9OGT - chains A and C of the 18 polymer chains in the assembly; structure by electron microscopy, 3.00 A resolution.

Chain A (and C):
Molecule: HIV-1 Envelope Glycoprotein BG505 SOSIP.664 gp120
Source organism: Human immunodeficiency virus 1
Notes: chain C of this document is another copy of the same molecule, construct and numbering; everything in this record applies to it too
UniProt: Q2N0S6 (Q2N0S6_9HIV1); the construct lacks a stretch of the UniProt sequence and is renumbered around it, so the offset changes along the chain: 31-138 = UniProt 30-137; 147-185 = UniProt 138-176; 187-309 = UniProt 186-308; 312-323 = UniProt 309-320; 2 more segments
Chain sequence (516 residues; row label = number of the first residue in the row; note: 12 numbers in that range are skipped by the numbering (no residue carries them; nothing is unmodelled there); a row labelled like 185A-185I holds insertion residues (185A, then the next letters in order); numbers below 1 keep their minus sign (Met-4 is residue -4)):
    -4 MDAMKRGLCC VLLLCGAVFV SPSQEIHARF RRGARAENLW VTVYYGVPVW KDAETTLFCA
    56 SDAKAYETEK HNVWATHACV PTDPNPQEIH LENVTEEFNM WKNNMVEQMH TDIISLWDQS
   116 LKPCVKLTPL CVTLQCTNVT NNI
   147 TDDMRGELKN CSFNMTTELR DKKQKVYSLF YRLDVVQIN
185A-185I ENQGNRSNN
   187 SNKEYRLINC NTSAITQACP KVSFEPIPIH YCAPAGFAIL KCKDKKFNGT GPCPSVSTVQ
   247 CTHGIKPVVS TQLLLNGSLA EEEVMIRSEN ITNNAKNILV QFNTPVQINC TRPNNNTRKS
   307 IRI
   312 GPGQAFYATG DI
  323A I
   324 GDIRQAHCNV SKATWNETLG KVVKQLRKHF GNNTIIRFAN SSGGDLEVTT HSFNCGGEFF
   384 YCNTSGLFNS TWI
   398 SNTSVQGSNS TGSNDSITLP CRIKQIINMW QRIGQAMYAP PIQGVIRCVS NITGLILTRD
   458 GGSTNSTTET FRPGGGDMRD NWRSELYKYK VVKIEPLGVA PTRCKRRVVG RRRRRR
Not modelled in the structure: -4 to 34, 58-65, 147-149, 185A-185I, 398-411, 459-463, 504-513
Differences from the reference sequence: expression tag (-4 to 30, 509-513); engineered mutation Asn332 (Thr330 in Q2N0S6), Cys501 (Ala498 in Q2N0S6)
Disulfide bonds: Cys54-Cys74, Cys119-Cys205, Cys126-Cys196, Cys131-Cys157, Cys218-Cys247, Cys228-Cys239, Cys296-Cys331, Cys378-Cys445, Cys385-Cys418
Covalently attached groups: N-acetylglucosamine (NAG) linked to Asn88, Asn133, Asn156, Asn160, Asn197, Asn234, Asn262, Asn276, Asn295, Asn301, Asn339, Asn363, Asn386, Asn392, Asn448; glycan linked to Asn137, Asn332

How chain A and chain C interact:
Pairs across the interface - 22 pairs, chain A then chain C:
  Glu164(A) - Cys126(C)
  Glu164(A) - Cys196(C)
  Leu165(A) - Cys126(C)
  Leu165(A) - Val127(C)
  Leu165(A) - Thr128(C)
  Leu165(A) - Ile184(C)  hydrophobic
  Leu165(A) - Arg192(C)
  Arg166(A) - Pro124(C)  hydrogen bond (side chain-backbone)
  Arg166(A) - Cys126(C)  hydrogen bond (backbone-backbone)
  Arg166(A) - Val127(C)
  Arg166(A) - Asn160(C)  hydrogen bond (side chain-backbone)
  Arg166(A) - Met161(C)
  Arg166(A) - Lys169(C)
  Asp167(A) - Val127(C)
  Asp167(A) - Thr128(C)  hydrogen bond (side chain-backbone)
  Lys168(A) - Thr128(C)  hydrogen bond
  Arg308(A) - Asn197(C)
  Pro313(A) - Cys196(C)
  Pro313(A) - Ser199(C)
  Pro313(A) - Ala200(C)
  Gly314(A) - Thr198(C)
  Gly314(A) - Ser199(C)
Other interface residues (no listed pair), chain C (15 interface residues in all): Thr162

Summary:
Chain A and chain C form an interface of 8 and 15 residues respectively, with 5 hydrogen bonds. Polar pairs
include Arg166(A)-Pro124(C), Arg166(A)-Asn160(C) and Asp167(A)-Thr128(C). Covalently linked
N-acetylglucosamine: at Asn88(A), Asn133(A), Asn156(A), Asn160(A), Asn197(A) and Asn234(A) and 9 more.
Both chains are HIV-1 Envelope Glycoprotein BG505 SOSIP.664 gp120 (Human immunodeficiency virus 1). Entry 9OGT
(HIV-1 Env BG505 SOSIP.664-His in complex with PGT122 and 3BNC117 Fabs) was determined by electron microscopy
together with 9OGU from the same study.
